Entry 9ESH (electron microscopy, 3.20 A resolution); this record covers chains 6 and P of the 39 polymer chains in the assembly.

# Chain 6
Molecule: U6snRNA
Source organism: Schizosaccharomyces pombe
Sequence (99 nucleotides; numbered 1 to 99; the number before each row is that of its first residue):
     1 GAUCUUCGGAUCACUUUGGUCAAAUUGAAACGAUACAGAGAAGAUUAGCA
    51 UGGCCCCUGCACAAGGAUGACACUGCGACAUUGAGAGAAAACCCAUUUU
Not modelled in the structure: 93-99
Bound ions: K+: G40, A47, G48, U68; Mg2+ site 1: C49, G65; Mg2+ site 2 near G69 (its only coordinating residue here)

# Chain P
Name: Pre-mRNA-splicing factor cwf2
Source organism: Schizosaccharomyces pombe
UniProtKB: P87126 (CWC2_SCHPO); residue numbers follow UniProt; this construct covers 1-388
Sequence (388 residues; each row starts with the number of its first residue):
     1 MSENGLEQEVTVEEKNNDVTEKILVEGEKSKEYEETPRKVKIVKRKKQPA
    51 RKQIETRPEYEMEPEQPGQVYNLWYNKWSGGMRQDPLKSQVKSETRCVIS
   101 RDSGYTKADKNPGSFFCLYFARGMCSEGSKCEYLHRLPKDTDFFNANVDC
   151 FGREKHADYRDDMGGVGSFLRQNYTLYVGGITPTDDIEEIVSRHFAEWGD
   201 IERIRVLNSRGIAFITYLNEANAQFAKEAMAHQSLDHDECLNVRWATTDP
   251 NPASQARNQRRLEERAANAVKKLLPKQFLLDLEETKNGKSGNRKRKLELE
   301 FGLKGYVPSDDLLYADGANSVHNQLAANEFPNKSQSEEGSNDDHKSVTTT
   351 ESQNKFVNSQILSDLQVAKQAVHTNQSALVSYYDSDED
Not modelled in the structure: 1-46, 236-239, 301-307, 329-388
UniProt features mapped onto this chain:
  - zinc finger: Asn111 to Pro138 (C3H1-type)
Bound ions: Zn2+: Cys117, Cys125, Cys131, His135

# Interface between chain 6 and chain P
Contacting residue pairs (47; chain 6 residue first):
  C21(6) - Arg153(P)  hydrogen bond to the sugar
  A22(6) - Phe116(P)  hydrogen bond to the base
  A22(6) - Cys117(P)  base contact
  A22(6) - Leu118(P)  hydrogen bond to the base
  A22(6) - Tyr119(P)  hydrogen bond to the sugar
  A22(6) - Tyr133(P)  base contact
  A22(6) - Phe151(P)  base contact
  A22(6) - Arg153(P)  salt bridge to the phosphate
  A23(6) - Arg57(P)  hydrogen bond to the base
  A23(6) - Pro58(P)  sugar contact
  A23(6) - Tyr119(P)  base contact
  A23(6) - Cys125(P)  base contact
  A23(6) - Ser126(P)  base contact
  A23(6) - Glu127(P)  hydrogen bond to the base
  A24(6) - Tyr60(P)  stacking on the base
  A24(6) - Tyr71(P)  hydrogen bond to the base
  A24(6) - Asn76(P)  base contact
  A24(6) - Tyr119(P)  hydrogen bond to the phosphate
  U25(6) - Gln90(P)  base contact
  U25(6) - Val91(P)  hydrogen bond to the base
  U25(6) - Ser93(P)  base contact
  U25(6) - His232(P)  hydrogen bond to the base
  U26(6) - Arg122(P)  sugar contact
  U26(6) - Gly164(P)  sugar contact
  U26(6) - Gly165(P)  phosphate contact
  U26(6) - Ala231(P)  base contact
  U26(6) - His232(P)  hydrogen bond to the base
  U26(6) - Leu241(P)  base contact
  U26(6) - Asn242(P)  base contact
  U26(6) - Val243(P)  hydrogen bond to the base
  U26(6) - Arg244(P)  base contact
  G27(6) - His156(P)  hydrogen bond to the sugar
  G27(6) - Tyr159(P)  base contact
  G27(6) - Arg160(P)  hydrogen bond to the base
  G27(6) - Gly165(P)  phosphate contact
  G27(6) - Val166(P)  hydrogen bond to the base
  G27(6) - Gly167(P)  base contact
  G27(6) - Ser168(P)  base contact
  A28(6) - Trp74(P)  base contact
  A28(6) - Tyr75(P)  sugar contact
  A29(6) - Tyr75(P)  stacking on the base
  A29(6) - Lys77(P)  hydrogen bond to the base
  A29(6) - Ser79(P)  hydrogen bond to the base
  A30(6) - Ser79(P)  base contact
  C31(6) - Arg83(P)  base contact
  G32(6) - Met82(P)  hydrogen bond to the base
  G32(6) - Arg83(P)  base contact
Also at the interface, not in a pair above, chain P (45 interface residues in all): Asn72, Gly81, Gln84, Lys92, Met124, Asp158

# Overview
The interface between chain 6 and chain P involves 12 residues on one side and 45 on the other, with 18
hydrogen bonds, 1 salt bridge and 2 aromatic stacking contacts. Polar contacts include A22(6)-Phe116(P),
A22(6)-Leu118(P) and A23(6)-Arg57(P).
Chain 6 is U6snRNA and chain P is Pre-mRNA-splicing factor cwf2, both from Schizosaccharomyces pombe; the
structure, Structure of a B-state intermediate committed to discard (Bd-I state), was determined by electron
microscopy, deposited together with 9ESI.
